7OZL - chains B and D of the 4 polymer chains in the assembly; structure by electron microscopy, 2.74 A resolution.

[Chain B]
Name: Capsid protein VP2
From: Human enterovirus 70 (strain J670/71)
UniProt: P32537 (POLG_HE701); residues 1-250 here correspond to UniProt positions 70-319 (UniProt number = residue number + 69)
Sequence (250 residues; row label = number of the first residue in the row):
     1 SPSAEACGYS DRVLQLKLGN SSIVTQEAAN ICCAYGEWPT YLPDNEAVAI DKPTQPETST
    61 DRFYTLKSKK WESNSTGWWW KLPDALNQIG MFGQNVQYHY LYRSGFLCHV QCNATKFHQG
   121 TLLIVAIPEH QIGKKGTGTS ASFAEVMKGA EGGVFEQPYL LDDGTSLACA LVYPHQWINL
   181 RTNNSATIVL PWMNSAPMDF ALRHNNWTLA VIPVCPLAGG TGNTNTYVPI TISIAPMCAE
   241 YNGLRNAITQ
Disordered / not traced: 1-9, 249-250
Curated features (UniProtKB/Swiss-Prot):
  - site: Q250 (Cleavage)

[Chain D]
Name: Capsid protein VP4
From: Human enterovirus 70 (strain J670/71)
UniProt: P32537 (POLG_HE701); residues 1-68 here correspond to UniProt positions 2-69 (UniProt number = residue number + 1)
Sequence (68 residues; row label = number of the first residue in the row):
     1 GAQVSRQQTG THENANVATG GSSITYNQIN FYKDSYAASA SKQDFSQDPS KFTEPVAEAL
    61 KAGAPVLK
Disordered / not traced: 1-27, 68
Curated features (UniProtKB/Swiss-Prot):
  - site: K68 (Cleavage)
  - lipidation: G1 (N-myristoyl glycine)

[Interface between chain B and chain D]
Pairs across the interface (10; chain B residue first):
  R12(B) with L67(D)
  N30(B) with V56(D); E58(D), hydrogen bond (side chain-backbone)
  I31(B) with P55(D); V56(D); A57(D), hydrogen bond (backbone-backbone)
  C32(B) with P55(D)
  C33(B) with P55(D), hydrogen bond (backbone-backbone)
  Y35(B) with K51(D); F52(D), hydrophobic
Also at the interface, not in a pair above, chain B (10 interface residues in all): S10, D11, G36, T182
Also at the interface, not in a pair above, chain D (8 interface residues in all): L60

[Summary]
10 residues of chain B face 8 of chain D across their interface, with 3 hydrogen bonds. Polar contacts include
N30(B)-E58(D), I31(B)-A57(D) and C33(B)-P55(D).
Chain B is Capsid protein VP2 and chain D is Capsid protein VP4, both from Human enterovirus 70 (strain
J670/71); the structure, CryoEM structure of human enterovirus 70 in complex with WIN51711, was determined by
electron microscopy (same publication as 7OZK, 7OZI, 7OZJ and 7OPX).
